Entry 8VFZ (electron microscopy, 4.10 A resolution (low resolution: residue-level contacts below are approximate; hydrogen-bond / salt-bridge calls are withheld)); this record covers chains J and G of the 12 polymer chains in the assembly.

== Chain J ==
Molecule: 186-nt DNA strand
Sequence (186 nucleotides; each row starts with the number of its first residue):
     1 ATCTTTCCTA TTGCTTTAAA GGCAGAGGAC TGTATTGATC AGTCCAAACT TCTTTCTGCA
    61 TGTACATGGA AAACTGGCCA AGGCAAACAC GTCCGGAATG ATGGTATTTA AGAACAAACA
   121 TTCCCTGGTA TCAGCAAGTA CAGTGCCCTG CTGACAGAGC AGGAGACACA AAGTACCATC
   181 TCGGAT
Not modelled in the structure: 172-186

== Chain G ==
Protein: Histone H2A type 1-B/E
Source organism: Homo sapiens
UniProtKB: P04908 (H2A1B_HUMAN); residues 0-129 here correspond to UniProt positions 1-130 (UniProt number = residue number + 1)
Chain sequence (130 residues; each row starts with the number of its first residue; numbering starts at 0):
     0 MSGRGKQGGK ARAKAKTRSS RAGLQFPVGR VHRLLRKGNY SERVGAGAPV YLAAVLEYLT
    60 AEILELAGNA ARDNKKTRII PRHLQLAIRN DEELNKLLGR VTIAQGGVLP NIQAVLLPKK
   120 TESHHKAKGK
Not modelled in the structure: 0-7, 129
Curated features (UniProtKB/Swiss-Prot):
  - modified residue: Ser1 (N-acetylserine), Arg3 (Citrulline), Lys5 (N6-(2-hydroxyisobutyryl)lysine), Lys9 (N6-(2-hydroxyisobutyryl)lysine), Lys13 (N6-(beta-hydroxybutyryl)lysine), Lys36 (N6-(2-hydroxyisobutyryl)lysine), Lys74 (N6-(2-hydroxyisobutyryl)lysine), Lys75 (N6-(2-hydroxyisobutyryl)lysine), Lys95 (N6-(2-hydroxyisobutyryl)lysine), Gln104 (N5-methylglutamine), Lys118 (N6-(2-hydroxyisobutyryl)lysine), Lys119 (N6-crotonyllysine), Thr120 (Phosphothreonine), Lys125 (N6-crotonyllysine)
  - cross-link (Glycyl lysine isopeptide (Lys-Gly)): Lys13 (interchain with G-Cter in ubiquitin), Lys15 (interchain with G-Cter in ubiquitin), Lys119 (interchain with G-Cter in ubiquitin)

== Interface between chain J and chain G ==
Contacting residue pairs - 31 pairs, chain J then chain G:
  DT67(J) with Lys125(G); Ala126(G); Lys127(G); Gly128(G)
  DG68(J) with Ala126(G); Lys127(G); Gly128(G)
  DG69(J) with Lys118(G)
  DA111(J) with Arg42(G); Val43(G); Gly44(G); Ala45(G)
  DG112(J) with Arg42(G); Val43(G)
  DA116(J) with Arg11(G)
  DA117(J) with Arg11(G)
  DC119(J) with Lys13(G)
  DA120(J) with Thr16(G)
  DT121(J) with Arg29(G)
  DT122(J) with Arg29(G)
  DA130(J) with Thr76(G); Arg77(G)
  DT131(J) with Lys75(G); Thr76(G); Arg77(G)
  DT144(J) with His123(G); Lys125(G); Ala126(G)
  DG145(J) with Lys125(G)
  DC146(J) with His124(G)
  DC147(J) with His124(G)
Other interface residues (no listed pair), chain G (20 interface residues in all): His31, Gly46

== Summary ==
Chain J and chain G form an interface of 17 and 20 residues respectively.
Chain J is a 186-nt DNA strand and chain G is Histone H2A type 1-B/E (Homo sapiens); the structure, Cryo-EM
structure of FoxA1 in complex with ALBN1 nucleosome (class 2), was determined by electron microscopy,
deposited together with 8VFX and 8VFY.
